Entry 5Y28 (X-ray diffraction, 3.09 A resolution); this record covers chains A and G of the 4 polymer chains in the assembly.

[Chain A]
Name: Periplasmic serine endoprotease DegP-like
Source organism: Helicobacter pylori
Notes: EC 3.4.21.107
Reference sequence: G2J5T2 (G2J5T2_HELPY); numbering as in UniProt (aligned over 18-367)
Chain sequence (357 residues; numbered 11 to 367; the number before each row is that of its first residue):
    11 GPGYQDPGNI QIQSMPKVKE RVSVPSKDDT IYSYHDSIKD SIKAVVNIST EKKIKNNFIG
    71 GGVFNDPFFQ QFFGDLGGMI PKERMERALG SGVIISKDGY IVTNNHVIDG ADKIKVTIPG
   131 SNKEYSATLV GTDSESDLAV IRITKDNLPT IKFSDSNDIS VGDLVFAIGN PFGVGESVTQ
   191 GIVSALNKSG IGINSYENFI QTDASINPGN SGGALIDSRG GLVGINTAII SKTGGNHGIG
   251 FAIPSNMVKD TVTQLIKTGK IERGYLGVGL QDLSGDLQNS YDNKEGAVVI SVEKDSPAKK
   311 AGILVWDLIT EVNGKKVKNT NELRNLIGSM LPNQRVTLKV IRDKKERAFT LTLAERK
Not modelled in the structure: 11-20, 61-94, 198-207, 241-245, 291-315, 363-367
Differences from the reference sequence: expression tag (11-17)
What the authors report for this chain:
  - catalytic residues: His116, Asp147, Ser221
  - self-association interface (contacts with another copy of this molecule); pairs are residue here / residue on that copy: Arg31-Asp173 (salt bridge), Gln21, Glu30, Thr40
  - mutagenesis - K326A, K328A: unchanged catalytic activity on casein
  - mutagenesis - K326A: unchanged catalytic activity on E-cadherin
  - mutagenesis - K328A: decreased catalytic activity on E-cadherin
  - specificity-determining residues: Lys328

[Chain G]
Name: Unk-unk-unk-unk
Source organism: Helicobacter pylori
Chain sequence (4 residues; each row starts with the number of its first residue):
     1 AAAA

[How chain A and chain G interact]
Contacting residue pairs - 9 pairs, chain A then chain G:
  Gly274(A) with Ala3(G)
  Tyr275(A) with Ala1(G); Ala2(G), hydrophobic; Ala3(G); Ala4(G)
  Met340(A) with Ala2(G); Ala3(G), hydrophobic
  Leu341(A) with Ala4(G), hydrophobic
  Pro342(A) with Ala4(G)
Other interface residues (no listed pair), chain A (6 interface residues in all): Asp317

[Overview]
6 residues of chain A face 4 of chain G across their interface. From the paper: catalytic residues His116(A),
Asp147(A) and Ser221(A); K328A of chain A reduces catalytic activity on E-cadherin.
Chain A is Periplasmic serine endoprotease DegP-like and chain G is Unk-unk-unk-unk, both from Helicobacter
pylori; the structure, Crystal structure of H. pylori HtrA with PDZ2 deletion, was determined by X-ray
diffraction (same publication as 5Y2D).
